5B7G - chains A and B; structure by X-ray diffraction, 1.40 A resolution.

== Chain A (and B) ==
Molecule: MTA/SAH nucleosidase
From: Aeromonas hydrophila
Notes: EC 3.2.2.16, 3.2.2.9; chain B of this document is another copy of the same molecule, construct and numbering; everything in this record applies to it too
UniProt: A0KGU9 (A0KGU9_AERHH); residues 27-275 here correspond to UniProt positions 6-254 (UniProt number = residue number - 21)
Amino-acid sequence (249 residues; row label = number of the first residue in the row):
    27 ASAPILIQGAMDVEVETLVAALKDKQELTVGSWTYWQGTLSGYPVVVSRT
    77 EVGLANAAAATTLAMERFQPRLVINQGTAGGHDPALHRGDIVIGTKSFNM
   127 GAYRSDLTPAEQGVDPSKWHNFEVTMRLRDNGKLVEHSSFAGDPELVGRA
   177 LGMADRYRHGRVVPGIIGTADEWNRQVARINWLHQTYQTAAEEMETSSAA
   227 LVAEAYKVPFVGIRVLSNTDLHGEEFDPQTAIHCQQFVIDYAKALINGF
Small-molecule neighbours: adenine (ADE): T104, A105, G106, E198, W199, E218, E219, M220, S243, N244, F252

== Chain A / chain B interface ==
Residue-residue contacts (117):
  M37(A) - R153(B)
  D38(A) - R155(B)  salt bridge
  V56(A) - E92(B)
  V56(A) - Y232(B)  hydrophobic
  G57(A) - R155(B)
  G57(A) - A231(B)
  S58(A) - L154(B)
  S58(A) - R155(B)  hydrogen bond (side chain-backbone)
  S58(A) - A231(B)
  W59(A) - A231(B)  hydrophobic
  W59(A) - Y232(B)  hydrophobic
  R75(A) - R155(B)
  E77(A) - R155(B)  salt bridge
  V78(A) - V150(B)  hydrophobic
  V78(A) - T151(B)
  L80(A) - D197(B)
  A81(A) - A84(B)
  A81(A) - S224(B)
  N82(A) - T151(B)
  N82(A) - R153(B)  hydrogen bond (side chain-backbone)
  N82(A) - L154(B)
  N82(A) - L227(B)
  A84(A) - A81(B)
  A85(A) - T88(B)
  T88(A) - A85(B)
  T88(A) - L89(B)
  L89(A) - T88(B)
  L89(A) - E92(B)
  L89(A) - Y232(B)
  E92(A) - V56(B)
  E92(A) - L89(B)
  E92(A) - R93(B)  salt bridge
  R93(A) - E92(B)  salt bridge
  N125(A) - D197(B)  hydrogen bond
  G127(A) - D197(B)
  A128(A) - D197(B)
  Y129(A) - D197(B)  hydrogen bond (backbone-backbone)
  Y129(A) - E198(B)
  Y129(A) - W199(B)  hydrogen bond (backbone-backbone)
  R130(A) - W199(B)
  S131(A) - W199(B)  hydrogen bond (backbone-backbone)
  S131(A) - N200(B)
  S131(A) - R201(B)  hydrogen bond (side chain-backbone)
  S131(A) - Q202(B)
  D132(A) - R201(B)
  L133(A) - R201(B)
  L133(A) - D246(B)
  T134(A) - R201(B)  hydrogen bond (backbone-backbone)
  T134(A) - Q202(B)
  T134(A) - V203(B)  hydrogen bond (backbone-backbone)
  A136(A) - V203(B)
  A136(A) - A204(B)
  G139(A) - A204(B)
  V140(A) - Q202(B)
  V140(A) - A204(B)
  V140(A) - R205(B)
  D141(A) - Q202(B)  hydrogen bond (backbone-side chain)
  P142(A) - P142(B)  hydrophobic
  K144(A) - Q202(B)
  W145(A) - W145(B)  hydrophobic
  W145(A) - Q202(B)  hydrogen bond
  W145(A) - R205(B)
  F148(A) - W199(B)  hydrophobic
  F148(A) - M220(B)  hydrophobic
  V150(A) - V78(B)  hydrophobic
  T151(A) - V78(B)
  T151(A) - N82(B)
  T151(A) - D197(B)
  T151(A) - M220(B)
  R153(A) - N82(B)  hydrogen bond (backbone-side chain)
  L154(A) - S58(B)
  L154(A) - N82(B)
  R155(A) - D38(B)  salt bridge
  R155(A) - G57(B)
  R155(A) - S58(B)  hydrogen bond (backbone-side chain)
  R155(A) - R75(B)
  R155(A) - E77(B)  salt bridge
  D197(A) - L80(B)
  D197(A) - N125(B)  hydrogen bond
  D197(A) - G127(B)
  D197(A) - A128(B)
  D197(A) - Y129(B)  hydrogen bond (backbone-backbone)
  D197(A) - T151(B)
  E198(A) - Y129(B)
  E198(A) - F148(B)
  W199(A) - Y129(B)  hydrogen bond (backbone-backbone)
  W199(A) - R130(B)
  W199(A) - S131(B)  hydrogen bond (backbone-backbone)
  W199(A) - F148(B)  hydrophobic
  N200(A) - S131(B)
  R201(A) - S131(B)  hydrogen bond (backbone-side chain)
  R201(A) - D132(B)
  R201(A) - L133(B)
  R201(A) - T134(B)  hydrogen bond (backbone-backbone)
  Q202(A) - S131(B)
  Q202(A) - D132(B)
  Q202(A) - T134(B)
  Q202(A) - V140(B)
  Q202(A) - D141(B)  hydrogen bond (side chain-backbone)
  Q202(A) - W145(B)  hydrogen bond
  V203(A) - T134(B)  hydrogen bond (backbone-backbone)
  V203(A) - A136(B)
  A204(A) - A136(B)
  A204(A) - G139(B)
  A204(A) - V140(B)
  R205(A) - V140(B)
  M220(A) - F148(B)  hydrophobic
  M220(A) - T151(B)
  S224(A) - A81(B)
  L227(A) - N82(B)
  A231(A) - G57(B)
  A231(A) - S58(B)
  A231(A) - W59(B)  hydrophobic
  Y232(A) - V56(B)
  Y232(A) - W59(B)  hydrophobic
  Y232(A) - L89(B)
  D246(A) - L133(B)
Other interface residues (no listed pair), chain A (59 interface residues in all): P135, L160, N207, V228
Other interface residues (no listed pair), chain B (58 interface residues in all): P135, K144, L160, N207, V228

== Overview ==
The interface between chain A and chain B involves 59 residues on one side and 58 on the other, with 22
hydrogen bonds and 6 salt bridges. Polar pairs include D38(A)-R155(B), E77(A)-R155(B) and E92(A)-R93(B). Bound
to chain A: adenine.
Both chains are MTA/SAH nucleosidase (Aeromonas hydrophila). Entry 5B7G (Structures and functional analysis of
periplasmic 5-methylthioadenosine/S-adenosylhomocysteine nucleosidase from Aeromonas hydrophila) was
determined by X-ray diffraction together with 5B7N, 5B7P and 5B7Q from the same study.
